PDB entry 8ZJG | electron microscopy, 3.18 A resolution | chains B and S of the 6 polymer chains in the assembly

[Chain B]
Molecule: Guanine nucleotide-binding protein G(I)/G(S)/G(T) subunit beta-1
Source organism: Homo sapiens
UniProt: P62873 (GBB1_HUMAN); residues 1-340 here = UniProt positions 1-340
Amino-acid sequence (340 residues; numbered 1 to 340; the number before each row is that of its first residue):
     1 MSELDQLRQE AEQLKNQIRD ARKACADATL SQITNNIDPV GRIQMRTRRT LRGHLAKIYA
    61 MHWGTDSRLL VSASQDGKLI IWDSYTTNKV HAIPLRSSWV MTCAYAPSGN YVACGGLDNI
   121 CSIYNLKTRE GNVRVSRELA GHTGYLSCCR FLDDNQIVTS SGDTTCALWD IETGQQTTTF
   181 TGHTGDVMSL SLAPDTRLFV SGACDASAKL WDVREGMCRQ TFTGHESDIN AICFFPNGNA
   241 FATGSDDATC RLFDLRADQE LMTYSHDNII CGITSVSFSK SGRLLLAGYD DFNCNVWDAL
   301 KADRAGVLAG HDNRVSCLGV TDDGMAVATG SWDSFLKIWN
Not modelled in the structure: 1-3
Swiss-Prot annotation at these positions:
  - modified residue: S2 (N-acetylserine), H266 (Phosphohistidine)
  - natural variant: L30 (L30F: In MRD42; uncertain significance), R52 (R52G: In MRD42), G64 (G64V: In MRD42), D76 (D76E: In MRD42; D76G: In MRD42), G77 (G77S: In MRD42), K78 (K78R: In MRD42), I80 (I80N: In MRD42; I80T: In MRD42), H91 (H91R: In MRD42; uncertain significance), A92 (A92T: In MRD42), P94 (P94S: In MRD42), L95 (L95P: In MRD42), R96 (R96L: In MRD42), 5 further natural variant entries in UniProt

[Chain S]
Molecule: scFV16
Source organism: Vicugna pacos
Notes: antibody fragment or engineered binder
Amino-acid sequence (247 residues; each row starts with the number of its first residue):
     1 DVQLVESGGG LVQPGGSRKL SCSASGFAFS SFGMHWVRQA PEKGLEWVAY ISSGSGTIYY
    61 ADTVKGRFTI SRDDPKNTLF LQMTSLRSED TAMYYCVRSI YYYGSSPFDF WGQGTTLTVS
   121 SGGGGSGGGG SGGGGSDIVM TQATSSVPVT PGESVSISCR SSKSLLHSNG NTYLYWFLQR
   181 PGQSPQLLIY RMSNLASGVP DRFSGSGSGT AFTLTISRLE AEDVGVYYCM QHLEYPLTFG
   241 AGTKLEL
Not modelled in the structure: 122-135
Cystine bridges: C22-C96, C159-C229

[Interface between chain B and chain S]
Contacting residue pairs (10; chain B residue first):
  R68(B) with Y103(S)
  L69(B) with Y103(S), hydrophobic
  V90(B) with Y102(S), hydrophobic
  R129(B) with V2(S); R98(S); F110(S)
  E130(B) with G26(S); F27(S); A28(S), hydrogen bond (backbone-backbone); F32(S)
Other interface residues (no listed pair), chain B (9 interface residues in all): D66, H91, G131, N132

[In short]
The chain B/chain S interface involves 9 residues from each chain, with 1 hydrogen bond. Its one hydrogen
bond, E130(B)-A28(S), is backbone to backbone.
Chain B is Guanine nucleotide-binding protein G(I)/G(S)/G(T) subunit beta-1 (Homo sapiens) and chain S is
scFV16 (Vicugna pacos); the structure, Cryo-EM structure of human CMKLR1-Gi complex bound to chemerin, was
determined by electron microscopy.
